Entry 9D35 (electron microscopy, 3.26 A resolution); this record covers chains B and I of the 9 polymer chains in the assembly.

[Chain B]
Protein: Proteasome subunit alpha type-2
Source organism: Saccharomyces cerevisiae
UniProtKB: P23639 (PSA2_YEAST); residue numbers follow UniProt; this construct covers 1-250
Chain sequence (250 residues; each row starts with the number of its first residue):
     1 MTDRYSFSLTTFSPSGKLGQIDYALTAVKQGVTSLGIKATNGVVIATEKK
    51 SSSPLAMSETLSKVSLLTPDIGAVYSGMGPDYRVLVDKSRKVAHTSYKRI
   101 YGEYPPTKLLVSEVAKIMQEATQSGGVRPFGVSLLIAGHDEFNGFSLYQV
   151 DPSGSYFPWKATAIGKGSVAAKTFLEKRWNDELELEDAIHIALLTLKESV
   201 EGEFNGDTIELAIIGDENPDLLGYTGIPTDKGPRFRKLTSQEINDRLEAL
Not modelled in the structure: 1
Curated features (UniProtKB/Swiss-Prot):
  - cross-link: K108 (Glycyl lysine isopeptide (Lys-Gly) (interchain with G-Cter in ubiquitin))

[Chain I]
Protein: Proteasome subunit beta type-2
Source organism: Saccharomyces cerevisiae
Notes: EC 3.4.25.1
UniProtKB: P25043 (PSB2_YEAST); residues 1-261 here = UniProt positions 1-261
Chain sequence (261 residues; each row starts with the number of its first residue):
     1 MAGLSFDNYQRNNFLAENSHTQPKATSTGTTIVGVKFNNGVVIAADTRST
    51 QGPIVADKNCAKLHRISPKIWCAGAGTAADTEAVTQLIGSNIELHSLYTS
   101 REPRVVSALQMLKQHLFKYQGHIGAYLIVAGVDPTGSHLFSIHAHGSTDV
   151 GYYLSLGSGSLAAMAVLESHWKQDLTKEEAIKLASDAIQAGIWNDLGSGS
   201 NVDVCVMEIGKDAEYLRNYLTPNVREEKQKSYKFPRGTTAVLKESIVNIC
   251 DIQEEQVDITA
Not modelled in the structure: 1, 50-60, 221-237, 248-261
Curated features (UniProtKB/Swiss-Prot):
  - active site: T30 (Nucleophile)

[How chain B and chain I interact]
Pairs across the interface - 21 pairs, chain B then chain I:
  D87(B) with Y98(I)
  R90(B) with L94(I); L97(I), hydrogen bond (side chain-backbone)
  K91(B) with L94(I)
  H94(B) with E93(I); L94(I)
  R99(B) with Q86(I), hydrogen bond (side chain-backbone); S90(I), hydrogen bond
  L222(B) with P68(I)
  G223(B) with P68(I); D212(I); A213(I), hydrogen bond (backbone-backbone)
  Y224(B) with R65(I), hydrogen bond; P68(I); W71(I), hydrophobic; A213(I)
  T225(B) with A213(I), hydrogen bond (backbone-backbone); E214(I); Y215(I), hydrogen bond (backbone-backbone)
  G226(B) with Y215(I)
  I227(B) with Y215(I), hydrophobic
Other interface residues (no listed pair), chain B (14 interface residues in all): L66, D220, D230
Other interface residues (no listed pair), chain I (15 interface residues in all): K69, L87

[Overview]
14 residues of chain B face 15 of chain I across their interface; the contacts include 7 hydrogen bonds. Polar
pairs include R90(B)-L97(I), R99(B)-Q86(I) and R99(B)-S90(I). UniProt lists active-site residue T30(I) on
chain I.
Here chain B is Proteasome subunit alpha type-2 and chain I is Proteasome subunit beta type-2, both from
Saccharomyces cerevisiae. Entry 9D35 (Proteasome core particle assembly intermediate 5-alpha/3-beta/Ump1
purified from Saccharomyces cerevisiae) was determined by electron microscopy.
